PDB entry 3W0W | X-ray diffraction, 2.60 A resolution | chains C and E of the 5 polymer chains in the assembly

Chain C:
Protein: 10-mer peptide from Protein Nef
Reference sequence: Q9YYU3 (Q9YYU3_9HIV1); residues 1-10 here correspond to UniProt positions 143-152 (UniProt number = residue number + 142)
Amino-acid sequence (10 residues; row label = number of the first residue in the row):
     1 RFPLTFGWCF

Chain E:
Protein: T36-5 TCR beta chain
From: Homo sapiens
Amino-acid sequence (242 residues; row label = number of the first residue in the row; numbering starts at 0):
     0 MEAQVTQNPRYLITVTGKKLTVTCSQNMNHEYMSWYRQDPGLGLRQIYYS
    50 MNVEVTDKGDVPEGYKVSRKEKRNFPLILESPSPNQTSLYFCASSGASHE
   100 QYFGPGTRLTVTEDLKNVFPPEVAVFEPSEAEISHTQKATLVCLATGFYP
   150 DHVELSWWVNGKEVHSGVCTDPQPLKEQPALNDSRYALSSRLRVSATFWQ
   200 NPRNHFRCQVQFYGLSENDEWTQDRAKPVTQIVSAEAWGRAD
Unresolved in the structure: 0
Disulfide bonds: Cys23-Cys91, Cys142-Cys207

Chain C / chain E interface:
Residue-residue contacts (12; chain C residue first):
  Leu4(C) - Met50(E)  hydrophobic
  Leu4(C) - His98(E)
  Phe6(C) - Glu30(E)
  Phe6(C) - Tyr31(E)  hydrophobic
  Phe6(C) - Met50(E)
  Phe6(C) - Ser94(E)
  Phe6(C) - His98(E)  hydrogen bond (backbone-side chain)
  Gly7(C) - Glu30(E)  hydrogen bond (backbone-side chain)
  Gly7(C) - Ala96(E)
  Trp8(C) - Ala96(E)  hydrogen bond (side chain-backbone)
  Trp8(C) - His98(E)  hydrogen bond
  Cys9(C) - Glu30(E)  hydrogen bond
Other interface residues (no listed pair), chain C (6 interface residues in all): Thr5
Other interface residues (no listed pair), chain E (7 interface residues in all): Gly95

Overview:
Chain C and chain E form an interface of 6 and 7 residues respectively, with 5 hydrogen bonds. Polar pairs
include Phe6(C)-His98(E), Gly7(C)-Glu30(E) and Trp8(C)-Ala96(E).
Here chain C is a 10-mer peptide from Protein Nef and chain E is T36-5 TCR beta chain (Homo sapiens). Entry
3W0W (The complex between T36-5 TCR and HLA-A24 bound to HIV-1 Nef134-10(2F) peptide in space group P212121)
was determined by X-ray diffraction together with 3VXM, 3VXN, 3VXO, 3VXP, 3VXQ, 3VXR and 3 further entries
from the same study.
